4G32 - chain A; structure by X-ray diffraction, 1.75 A resolution.

== Chain A ==
Name: 15S-lipoxygenase
Source organism: Pseudomonas aeruginosa
Notes: EC 1.13.11.-; fragment: Secretable Pa_LOX without the periplasmic signal peptide
Reference sequence: Q8RNT4 (LOX_PSEAI); numbering as in UniProt (aligned over 19-685)
Amino-acid sequence (688 residues; numbered -2 to 685; the number before each row is that of its first residue; numbers below 1 keep their minus sign (Met-2 is residue -2)):
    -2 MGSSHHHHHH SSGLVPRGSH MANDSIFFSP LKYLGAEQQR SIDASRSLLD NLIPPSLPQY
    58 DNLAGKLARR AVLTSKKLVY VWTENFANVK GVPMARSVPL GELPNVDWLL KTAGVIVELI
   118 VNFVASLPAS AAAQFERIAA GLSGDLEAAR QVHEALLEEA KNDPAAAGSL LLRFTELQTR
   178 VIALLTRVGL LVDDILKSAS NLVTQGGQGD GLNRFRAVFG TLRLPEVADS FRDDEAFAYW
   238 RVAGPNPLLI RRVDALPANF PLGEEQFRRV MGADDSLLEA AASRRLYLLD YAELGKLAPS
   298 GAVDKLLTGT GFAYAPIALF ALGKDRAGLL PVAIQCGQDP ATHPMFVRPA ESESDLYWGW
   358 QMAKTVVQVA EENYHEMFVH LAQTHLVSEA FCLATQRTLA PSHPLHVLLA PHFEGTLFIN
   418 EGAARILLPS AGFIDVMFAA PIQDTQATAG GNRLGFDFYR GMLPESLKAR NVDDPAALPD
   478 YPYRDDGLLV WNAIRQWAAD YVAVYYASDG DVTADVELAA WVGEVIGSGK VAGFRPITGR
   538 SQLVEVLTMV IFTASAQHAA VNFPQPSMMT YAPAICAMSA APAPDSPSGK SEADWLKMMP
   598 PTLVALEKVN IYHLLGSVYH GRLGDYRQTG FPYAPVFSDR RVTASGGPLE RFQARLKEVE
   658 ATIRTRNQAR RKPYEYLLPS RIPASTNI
Disordered / not traced: -2 to 49, 201-206
Sequence notes: expression tag (-2 to 18)
UniProt features mapped onto this chain:
  - binding site (Fe cation): His377, His382, His555, Asn559, Ile685
Metal / ion sites: Fe2+: His377, His382, His555, Asn559, Ile685
Ligand contacts: ZPE ((2R)-3-{[(S)-(2-aminoethoxy)(hydroxy)phosphoryl]oxy}-2-(tetradec-5-enoyloxy)propyl (11Z)-octadec-11-enoate): Trp105, Thr109, Ile113, Leu116, Ile117, Phe120, Leu182, Thr183, Val185, Gly186, Val189, Asp190, Ile192, Leu193, Glu373, Met374, His377, Leu378, His382, Phe415, Ile416, Gly419, Ala420, Arg422, Ile423, Leu424, Phe430, Ile431, Met434, Phe435, Leu603, Glu604, Asn607, Ile608, Tyr609, Leu611, Leu612, Ile685
What the authors report for this chain:
  - conformationally variable residues (order/disorder transition): Thr201 to Gly206
  - Fe2+ coordination: His377, His382, His555, Asn559
  - binding site for ZPE: Asp190, His377, His382, Arg422, Asn607, Tyr609
  - specificity-determining residues: Asp190, Arg422 (proposed by the authors, not directly observed)
  - specificity-determining residues: Ala420 (citing earlier work)

== In short ==
Ligands of chain A: compound ZPE. The Fe2+ site is built by His377, His382, His555, Asn559 and Ile685. From
UniProt: 5 Fe cation-binding residues. The paper reports a binding site for ZPE at Asp190, His377 and His382
among others; Fe2+ coordination by His377, His382 and His555 among others.
Chain A is 15S-lipoxygenase (Pseudomonas aeruginosa); the structure, Crystal Structure of a
Phospholipid-Lipoxygenase Complex from Pseudomonas aeruginosa at 1.75A (P21212), was determined by X-ray
diffraction (same publication as 4G33).
